PDB entry 5EZ2 | X-ray diffraction, 1.85 A resolution | chains A and B

[Chain A (and B)]
Name: Sandercyanin Fluorescent Protein
From: Sander vitreus
Notes: chain B of this document is another copy of the same molecule, construct and numbering; everything in this record applies to it too
Chain sequence (183 residues; each row starts with the number of its first residue):
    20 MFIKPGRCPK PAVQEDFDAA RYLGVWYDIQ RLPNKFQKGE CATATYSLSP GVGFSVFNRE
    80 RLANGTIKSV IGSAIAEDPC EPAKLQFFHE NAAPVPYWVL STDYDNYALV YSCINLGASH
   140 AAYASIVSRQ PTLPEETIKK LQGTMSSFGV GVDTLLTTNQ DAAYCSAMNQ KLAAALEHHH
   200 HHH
Disordered / not traced: 189-202
Disulfide bonds: Cys-27/Cys-132, Cys-60/Cys-184
Residues lining bound ligands: biliverdine ix alpha (BLA): Trp-45, Asp-47, Phe-55, Gln-56, Ala-61, Thr-62, Ala-63, Tyr-65, Asn-77, Arg-78, Glu-79, Leu-81, Lys-87, Ser-88, Val-89, His-108, Ala-111, Val-114, Pro-115, Tyr-116, Val-129, Ser-131, Ile-133, Leu-135, Gly-136, Ala-137, Ala-140, Tyr-142, Ser-144, Val-146

[Interface between chain A and chain B]
Pairs across the interface - 29 pairs, chain A then chain B:
  Pro-69(A) / Pro-69(B)
  Pro-69(A) / Ser-74(B)
  Gly-70(A) / Ser-74(B)
  Gly-70(A) / Ile-90(B)
  Gly-70(A) / Gly-91(B)
  Gly-70(A) / Ser-92(B)
  Val-71(A) / Ile-90(B)
  Val-71(A) / Gly-91(B)
  Val-71(A) / Ser-92(B)  hydrogen bond (backbone-side chain)
  Val-71(A) / Phe-107(B)
  Val-71(A) / Glu-109(B)
  Ser-74(A) / Pro-69(B)
  Ser-74(A) / Gly-70(B)
  Ile-90(A) / Gly-70(B)
  Ile-90(A) / Val-71(B)
  Gly-91(A) / Gly-70(B)
  Ser-92(A) / Gly-70(B)
  Ser-92(A) / Val-71(B)  hydrogen bond (side chain-backbone)
  Ile-94(A) / Ser-92(B)
  Ile-94(A) / Ile-94(B)  hydrophobic
  Ile-94(A) / Phe-107(B)  hydrophobic
  Glu-96(A) / Phe-107(B)
  Glu-96(A) / Pro-113(B)
  Phe-107(A) / Val-71(B)
  Phe-107(A) / Ile-94(B)  hydrophobic
  Phe-107(A) / Glu-96(B)
  Phe-107(A) / Phe-107(B)  hydrophobic
  Glu-109(A) / Val-71(B)
  Pro-113(A) / Glu-96(B)
Interface residues without a listed pair, chain A (17 interface residues in all): Leu-67, Pro-98, His-108, Asn-110, Ala-111
Interface residues without a listed pair, chain B (19 interface residues in all): Leu-67, Ser-68, Pro-98, His-108, Asn-110, Ala-111, Ala-112

[Summary]
17 residues of chain A and 19 residues of chain B are in contact, with 2 hydrogen bonds. The hydrogen-bonded
pair is Val-71(A)/Ser-92(B). Bound to chain A: biliverdine ix alpha.
Chain A and chain B are both Sandercyanin Fluorescent Protein (Sander vitreus); the structure, Sandercyanin
Fluorescent Protein (SFP), was determined by X-ray diffraction (same publication as 5F1E and 5F6Z).
